Entry 7MW3 (electron microscopy, 3.15 A resolution); this record covers chains C and E of the 9 polymer chains in the assembly.

[Chain C]
Molecule: Spike glycoprotein
From: Severe acute respiratory syndrome coronavirus 2
UniProtKB: P0DTC2 (SPIKE_SARS2); residues 1-1208 here = UniProt positions 1-1208
Chain sequence (1288 residues; each row starts with the number of its first residue):
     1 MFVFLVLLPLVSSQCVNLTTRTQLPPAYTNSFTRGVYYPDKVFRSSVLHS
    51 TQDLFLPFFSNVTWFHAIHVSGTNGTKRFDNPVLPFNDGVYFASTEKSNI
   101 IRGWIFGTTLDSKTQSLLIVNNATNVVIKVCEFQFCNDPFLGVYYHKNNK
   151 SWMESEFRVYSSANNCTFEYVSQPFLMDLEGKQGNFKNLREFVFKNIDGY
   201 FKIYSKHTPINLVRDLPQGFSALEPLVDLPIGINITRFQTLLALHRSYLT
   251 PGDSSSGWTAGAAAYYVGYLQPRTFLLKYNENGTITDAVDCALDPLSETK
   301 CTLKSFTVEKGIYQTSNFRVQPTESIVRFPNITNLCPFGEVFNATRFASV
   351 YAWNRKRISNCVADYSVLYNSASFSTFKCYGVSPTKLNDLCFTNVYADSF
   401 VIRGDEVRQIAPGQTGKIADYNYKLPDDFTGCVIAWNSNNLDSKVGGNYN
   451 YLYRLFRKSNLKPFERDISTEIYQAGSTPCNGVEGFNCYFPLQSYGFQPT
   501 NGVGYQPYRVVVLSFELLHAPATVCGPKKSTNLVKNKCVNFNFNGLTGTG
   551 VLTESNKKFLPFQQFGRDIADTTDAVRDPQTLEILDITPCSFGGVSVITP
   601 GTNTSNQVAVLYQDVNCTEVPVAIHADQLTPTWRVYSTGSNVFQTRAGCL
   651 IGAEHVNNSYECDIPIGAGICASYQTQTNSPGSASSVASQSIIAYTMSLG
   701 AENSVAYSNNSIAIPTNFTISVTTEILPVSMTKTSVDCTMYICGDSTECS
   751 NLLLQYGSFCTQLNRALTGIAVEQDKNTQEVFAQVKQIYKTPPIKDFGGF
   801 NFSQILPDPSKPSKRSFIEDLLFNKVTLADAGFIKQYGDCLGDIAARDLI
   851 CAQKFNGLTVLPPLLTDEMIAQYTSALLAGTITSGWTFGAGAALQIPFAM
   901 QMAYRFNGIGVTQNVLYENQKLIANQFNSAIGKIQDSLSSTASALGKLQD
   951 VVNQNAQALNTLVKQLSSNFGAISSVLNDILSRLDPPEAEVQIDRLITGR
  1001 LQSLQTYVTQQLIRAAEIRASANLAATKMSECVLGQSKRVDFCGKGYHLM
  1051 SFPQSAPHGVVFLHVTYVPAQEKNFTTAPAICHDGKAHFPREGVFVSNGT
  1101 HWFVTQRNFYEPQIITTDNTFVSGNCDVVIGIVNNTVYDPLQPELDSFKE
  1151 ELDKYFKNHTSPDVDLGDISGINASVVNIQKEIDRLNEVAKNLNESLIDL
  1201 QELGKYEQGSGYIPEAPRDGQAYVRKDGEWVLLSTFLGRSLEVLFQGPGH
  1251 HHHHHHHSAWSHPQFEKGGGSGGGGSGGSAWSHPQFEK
Unresolved in the structure: 1-26, 68-78, 96-97, 142-156, 177-186, 246-262, 621-640, 676-689, 828-853, 1146-1288
Differences from the reference sequence: conflict G682 (Arg in P0DTC2), S683 (Arg in P0DTC2), S685 (Arg in P0DTC2), P986 (Lys in P0DTC2), P987 (Val in P0DTC2); expression tag (1209-1288)
Disulfide bonds: C131-C166, C291-C301, C336-C361, C379-C432, C391-C525, C480-C488, C538-C590, C617-C649, C662-C671, C738-C760, C743-C749, C1032-C1043, C1082-C1126
Covalently attached groups: N-acetylglucosamine (NAG) linked to N61, N125, N165, N234, N282, N331, N343, N603, N616, N657, N709, N717, N801, N1074, N1098, N1134
Curated features (UniProtKB/Swiss-Prot):
  - region: N280 to C301 (Putative superantigen), R403 to D405 (Integrin-binding motif), N448 to F456 (Immunodominant HLA epitope recognized by the CD8+), P681, A684 (Putative superantigen), S816 to Y837 (Fusion peptide 1), K835 to F855 (Fusion peptide 2), D1163 to E1202 (Heptad repeat 2)
  - site: R815, S816 (Cleavage)
  - glycosylation: N17 (N-linked (GlcNAc...) (complex) asparagine), N61 (N-linked (GlcNAc...) (hybrid) asparagine), N74 (N-linked (GlcNAc...) (complex) asparagine), N122 (N-linked (GlcNAc...) (hybrid) asparagine), N149 (N-linked (GlcNAc...) (complex) asparagine), N165 (N-linked (GlcNAc...) (complex) asparagine), N234 (N-linked (GlcNAc...) (high mannose) asparagine), N282 (N-linked (GlcNAc...) (complex) asparagine), T323 (O-linked (GalNAc) threonine), S325 (O-linked (HexNAc...) serine), N331 (N-linked (GlcNAc...) (complex) asparagine), N343 (N-linked (GlcNAc...) (complex) asparagine), N603 (N-linked (GlcNAc...) (hybrid) asparagine), N616 (N-linked (GlcNAc...) (complex) asparagine), N657 (N-linked (GlcNAc...) (complex) asparagine), T676 (O-linked (GlcNAc...) threonine), T678 (O-linked (GlcNAc...) threonine), N709 (N-linked (GlcNAc...) (high mannose) asparagine), N717 (N-linked (GlcNAc...) (hybrid) asparagine), N801 (N-linked (GlcNAc...) (hybrid) asparagine) and 6 more in UniProt
  - natural variant: L5 (L5F: In strain: Iota/B.1.526), S13 (S13I: In strain: Epsilon/B.1.427/B.1.429), L18 (L18F: In strain: Beta/B.1.351, Gamma/P.1 and 1 more), T19 (T19I: In strain: Omicron/BQ.1.1, Omicron/XBB.1.5 and 1 more; T19R: In strain: Delta/B.1.617.2, Omicron/BA.2 and 4 more), T20 (T20N: In strain: Gamma/P.1), L24 to A27 (sequence variant, change not given here; In strain: Omicron/BA.2, Omicron/BA.2.12.1 and 6 more), P26 (P26S: In strain: Gamma/P.1), Q52 (Q52H: In strain: Omicron/EG.5.1), A67 (A67V: In strain: Eta/B.1.525, Omicron/BA.1), H69 to V70 (deletion: In strain: Alpha/B.1.1.7, Eta/B.1.525 and 5 more), G75 (G75V: In strain: Lambda/C.37), T76 (T76I: In strain: Lambda/C.37), 82 further natural variant entries in UniProt
  - mutagenesis: H69 to V70 (Increased incorporation of cleaved spike into virions), N121 (N121Q: Partial loss of biliverdin affinity), R190 (R190K: Partial loss of biliverdin affinity), N234 (N234Q: Increased resistance to neutralizing antibodies), N331 (N331Q: Reduced viral infectivity), N343 (N343Q: Reduced viral infectivity), L452 (L452R: Increased resistance to neutralizing antibodies. Decreases HLA binding to NF9 epitope. Increased binding affinity to human ACE2), Y453 (Y453F: Decreased HLA binding to NF9 epitope. Increased binding affinity to human ACE2), A475 (A475V: Increased resistance to neutralizing antibodies), V483 (V483A: Increased resistance to neutralizing antibodies), E484 (E484D: Increased replication in human TMEM106B overexpressing cells), F490 (F490L: Increased resistance to neutralizing antibodies and human covalescent sera neutralization), 12 further mutagenesis entries in UniProt

[Chain E]
Molecule: Fab of antibody clone 6, light chain
From: Homo sapiens
Notes: antibody fragment or engineered binder
Chain sequence (238 residues; each row starts with the number of its first residue):
     1 MEKDTLLLWVLLLWVPGSTGDIVLTQSPASLAVSLGQRATISCRASESVD
    51 NYGISFMNWFQQTPGQPPKLLIYGSSNQGSGVPARFSGSGSGTDFSLNIH
   101 PMEEDDTAMYFCQQSKEVPYTFGGGTKLEIKRTVAAPSVFIFPPSDEQLK
   151 SGTASVVCLLNNFYPREAKVQWKVDNALQSGNSQESVTEQDSKDSTYSLS
   201 STLTLSKADYEKHKVYACEVTHQGLSSPVTKSFNRGEA
Unresolved in the structure: 1-21, 237-238
Disulfide bonds: C43-C112, C158-C218

[Interface between chain C and chain E]
Pairs across the interface (5; chain C residue first):
  K378(C) with E117(E), salt bridge
  P412(C) with S46(E)
  G413(C) with S46(E), hydrogen bond (backbone-side chain)
  Q414(C) with V23(E); S46(E), hydrogen bond
Interface residues without a listed pair, chain C (6 interface residues in all): Y380, A411
Interface residues without a listed pair, chain E (4 interface residues in all): E47

[Summary]
The interface between chain C and chain E involves 6 residues on one side and 4 on the other, with 2 hydrogen
bonds and 1 salt bridge. Among the polar pairs are K378(C)-E117(E), G413(C)-S46(E) and Q414(C)-S46(E).
Chain C is Spike glycoprotein (Severe acute respiratory syndrome coronavirus 2) and chain E is Fab of antibody
clone 6, light chain (Homo sapiens); the structure, Structure of the SARS-CoV-2 Spike trimer with two RBDs
down in complex with the Fab fragment ..., was determined by electron microscopy, deposited together with
7MW2, 7MW4, 7MW5 and 7MW6.
